6J5A - chains b and a of the 18 polymer chains in the assembly; structure by electron microscopy, 4.35 A resolution (low resolution: residue-level contacts below are approximate; hydrogen-bond / salt-bridge calls are withheld).

Chain b:
Protein: ATP synthase peripheral stalk-membrane subunit b
Source organism: Sus scrofa
UniProtKB: A0A286ZYM6 (A0A286ZYM6_PIG); residues 3-84 here correspond to UniProt positions 45-126 (UniProt number = residue number + 42)
Sequence (82 residues; row label = number of the first residue in the row):
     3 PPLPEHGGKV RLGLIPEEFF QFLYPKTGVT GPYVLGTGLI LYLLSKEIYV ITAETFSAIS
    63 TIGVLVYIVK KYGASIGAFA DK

Chain a:
Protein: ATP synthase subunit a
Source organism: Sus scrofa
UniProtKB: Q35915 (ATP6_PIG); residue numbers follow UniProt; this construct covers 1-226
Sequence (226 residues; numbered 1 to 226; the number before each row is that of its first residue):
     1 MNENLFASFI APTMMGLPIV TLIIMFPSLL FPTPKRLINN RTISIQQWLI QLTSKQMMAI
    61 HNQKGQTWSL MLMSLIMFIG STNILGLLPH SFTPTTQLSM NLGMAIPLWS ATVFTGFRYK
   121 TKTSLAHFLP QGTPALLIPM LVIIETISLF IQPVALAVRL TANITAGHLL IHLIGGATLA
   181 LLNINTMTAF ITFTILILLT ILEFAVALIQ AYVFTLLVSL YLHDNT
Disordered / not traced: 1, 225-226

Interface between chain b and chain a:
Contacting residue pairs - 15 pairs, chain b then chain a:
  Ala55(b) with Leu179(a)
  Glu56(b) with Gly176(a); Leu179(a)
  Thr57(b) with Leu179(a)
  Phe58(b) with Thr178(a); Leu179(a)
  Ser62(b) with Thr192(a); Ile195(a); Leu196(a); Leu199(a)
  Thr63(b) with Leu87(a); Leu199(a)
  Val66(b) with Leu196(a)
  Phe81(b) with Ile45(a)
  Lys84(b) with Trp48(a)
Also at the interface, not in a pair above, chain b (11 interface residues in all): Ser59, Ala60
Also at the interface, not in a pair above, chain a (13 interface residues in all): Pro89, Ile171, Thr200

Summary:
Chain b and chain a form an interface of 11 and 13 residues respectively.
Here chain b is ATP synthase peripheral stalk-membrane subunit b and chain a is ATP synthase subunit a, both
from Sus scrofa. Entry 6J5A (Cryo-EM structure of the mammalian DP-state ATP synthase FO section) was
determined by electron microscopy (same publication as 6J54).
